Entry 9BYY (electron microscopy, 4.07 A resolution (low resolution: residue-level contacts below are approximate; hydrogen-bond / salt-bridge calls are withheld)); this record covers chains A and B of the 4 polymer chains in the assembly.

# Chain A (and B)
Molecule: Ribonucleoside-diphosphate reductase subunit alpha
Organism: Bacillus subtilis
Notes: EC 1.17.4.1; chain B of this document is another copy of the same molecule, construct and numbering; everything in this record applies to it too
UniProtKB: P50620 (RIR1_BACSU); residue numbers follow UniProt; this construct covers 1-700
Chain sequence (700 residues; numbered 1 to 700; the number before each row is that of its first residue):
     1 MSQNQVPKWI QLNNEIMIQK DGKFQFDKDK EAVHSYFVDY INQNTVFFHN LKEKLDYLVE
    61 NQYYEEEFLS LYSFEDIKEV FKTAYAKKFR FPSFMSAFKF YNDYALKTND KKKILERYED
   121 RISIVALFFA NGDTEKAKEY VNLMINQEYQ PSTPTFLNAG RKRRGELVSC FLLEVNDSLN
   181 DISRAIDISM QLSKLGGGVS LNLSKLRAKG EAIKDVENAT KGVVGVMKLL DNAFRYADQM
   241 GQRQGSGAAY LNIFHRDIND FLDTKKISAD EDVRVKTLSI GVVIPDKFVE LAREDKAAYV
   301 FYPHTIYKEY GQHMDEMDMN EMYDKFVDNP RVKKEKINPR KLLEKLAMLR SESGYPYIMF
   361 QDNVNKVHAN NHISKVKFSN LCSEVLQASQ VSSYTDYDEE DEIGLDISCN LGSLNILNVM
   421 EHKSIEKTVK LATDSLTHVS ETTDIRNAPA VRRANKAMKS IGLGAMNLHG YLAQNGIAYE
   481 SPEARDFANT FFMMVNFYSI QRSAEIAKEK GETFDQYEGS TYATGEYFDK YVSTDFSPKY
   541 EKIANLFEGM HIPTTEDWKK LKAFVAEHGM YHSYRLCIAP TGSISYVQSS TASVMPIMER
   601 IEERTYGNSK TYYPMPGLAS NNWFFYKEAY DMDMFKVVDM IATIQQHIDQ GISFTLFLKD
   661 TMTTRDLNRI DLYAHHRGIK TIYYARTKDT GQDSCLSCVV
Disordered / not traced: 1-5, 689-700
Ligand contacts:
  - ATP (adenosine-5'-triphosphate): Val33, His34, Phe37, Asn42, Phe89, Arg90, Phe91, Arg117
  - GDP (guanosine-5'-diphosphate): Val46, Phe47, Phe48, His49, Asn50, Leu51, Lys54, Lys78, Phe81, Lys82, Tyr85, Asp120
  - dTTP (TTP), molecule 1: Asp177, Ser178, Leu179, Ile182, Leu206, Arg207, Ala212, Ile213, Lys214, Ala219, Thr220, Lys221, His304
  - dTTP (TTP), molecule 2: Lys194, Tyr236, Ala237, Asp238, Met240
Swiss-Prot annotation at these positions:
  - active site: Asn380 (Proton acceptor), Cys382 (Cysteine radical intermediate), Glu384 (Proton acceptor)
  - binding site (substrate): Thr153, Ser169, Cys170, Gly198, Asn380 to Glu384, Pro580 to Ile584
  - site: Cys170 (Important for hydrogen atom transfer), Asp177 (Allosteric effector binding), Arg207 (Allosteric effector binding), Cys409 (Important for hydrogen atom transfer), Tyr683 (Important for electron transfer), Tyr684 (Important for electron transfer), Cys695 (Interacts with thioredoxin/glutaredoxin), Cys698 (Interacts with thioredoxin/glutaredoxin)
What the authors report for this chain:
  - catalytic residues: Cys382, Tyr684 (citing earlier work)

# Interface between chain A and chain B
Residue-residue contacts (59; chain A residue first):
  Leu179(A) - Met190(B)
  Leu179(A) - Gln191(B)
  Leu179(A) - Lys194(B)
  Leu179(A) - Tyr236(B)
  Asn180(A) - Gln191(B)
  Asn180(A) - Asn447(B)
  Ile182(A) - Tyr236(B)
  Ser183(A) - Asp187(B)
  Ser183(A) - Met190(B)
  Arg184(A) - Arg184(B)
  Asp187(A) - Ser183(B)
  Met190(A) - Leu179(B)
  Met190(A) - Leu229(B)
  Gln191(A) - Leu179(B)
  Gln191(A) - Asn180(B)
  Lys194(A) - Leu179(B)
  Ile213(A) - Met240(B)
  Val216(A) - Met240(B)
  Ala219(A) - Met240(B)
  Lys221(A) - Arg235(B)
  Lys221(A) - Tyr236(B)
  Lys221(A) - Asp238(B)
  Gly225(A) - Tyr236(B)
  Val226(A) - Tyr236(B)
  Lys228(A) - Asn232(B)
  Leu229(A) - Asn232(B)
  Leu229(A) - Ala233(B)
  Leu229(A) - Tyr236(B)
  Asn232(A) - Lys228(B)
  Asn232(A) - Leu229(B)
  Asn232(A) - Asn232(B)
  Ala233(A) - Leu229(B)
  Arg235(A) - Lys221(B)
  Tyr236(A) - Ile182(B)
  Tyr236(A) - Lys221(B)
  Tyr236(A) - Gly225(B)
  Tyr236(A) - Val226(B)
  Tyr236(A) - Leu229(B)
  Asp238(A) - Lys221(B)
  Met240(A) - Ile213(B)
  Met240(A) - Ala219(B)
  Gly241(A) - Ala219(B)
  Asp396(A) - Arg446(B)
  Asp396(A) - Asn447(B)
  Tyr397(A) - Asp401(B)
  Tyr397(A) - Ile403(B)
  Tyr397(A) - Arg446(B)
  Tyr397(A) - Asn447(B)
  Tyr397(A) - Pro449(B)
  Asp398(A) - Arg452(B)
  Asp401(A) - Tyr397(B)
  Ile403(A) - Tyr397(B)
  Arg446(A) - Asp396(B)
  Arg446(A) - Tyr397(B)
  Asn447(A) - Asn180(B)
  Asn447(A) - Asp396(B)
  Asn447(A) - Tyr397(B)
  Pro449(A) - Tyr397(B)
  Arg452(A) - Asp398(B)
Also at the interface, not in a pair above, chain A (38 interface residues in all): Ile186, Asn218, Gly222, Gln242, Tyr394
Also at the interface, not in a pair above, chain B (37 interface residues in all): Arg163, Ile186, Lys214, Val216, Asn218, Gly222

# Overview
Chain A and chain B form an interface of 38 and 37 residues respectively. Ligands of chain A: ATP, GDP and
dTTP. From UniProt: 3 active-site residues and 14 substrate-binding residues on chain A. The paper reports
catalytic residues Cys382(A) and Tyr684(A).
Both chains are Ribonucleoside-diphosphate reductase subunit alpha (Bacillus subtilis). Entry 9BYY (Class 9
model for turnover condition of Bacillus subtilis ribonucleotide reductase complex) was determined by electron
microscopy (same publication as 9BW3, 9BWX, 9BX2, 9BX3, 9BX6, 9BX8 and 39 further entries).
